PDB entry 4WVU | X-ray diffraction, 2.02 A resolution | chains A and B

Chain A:
Molecule: E3 ubiquitin-protein ligase XIAP
Source organism: Homo sapiens
Notes: EC 6.3.2.-
UniProt: P98170 (XIAP_HUMAN); numbering as in UniProt (aligned over 156-231)
Sequence (98 residues; numbered -22 to 231; 156 numbers in that range are skipped by the numbering (no residue carries them; nothing is unmodelled there); the number before each row is that of its first residue; numbers below 1 keep their minus sign (Met-22 is residue -22)):
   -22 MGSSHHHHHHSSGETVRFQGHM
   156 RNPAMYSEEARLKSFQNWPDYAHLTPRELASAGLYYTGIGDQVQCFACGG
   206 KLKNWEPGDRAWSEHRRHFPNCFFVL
Disordered / not traced: -22 to -4
Sequence notes: initiating methionine (-22); expression tag (-21 to -1); engineered mutation Ala202 (Cys in P98170), Gly213 (Cys in P98170)
Ion coordination: Zn2+: Cys200, Cys203, His220, Cys227

Chain B:
Molecule: 3,11-difluoro-6,8,13-trimethyl-8H-quino[4,3,2-kl]acridin-13-ium
Sequence (5 residues; numbered 1 to 5; the number before each row is that of its first residue):
     1 AVXFX
Modified positions: Ala1 (N-methyl-L-alanine; MAA); 3V8 ((4S)-4-[4-(2-carboxyethyl)-1H-1,2,3-triazol-1-yl]-L-proline) at position 3; HOX (4-amino-L-phenylalanine) at position 5
Glycans and other covalent adducts: covalent link 3V8_3-HOX_5

Chain A / chain B interface:
Pairs across the interface - 20 pairs, chain A then chain B:
  Gln197(A) - Phe4(B)
  Lys206(A) - 3V8_3(B)
  Lys206(A) - Phe4(B)  hydrogen bond (backbone-backbone)
  Lys206(A) - HOX_5(B)  hydrogen bond (side chain-backbone)
  Leu207(A) - Val2(B)
  Leu207(A) - 3V8_3(B)
  Leu207(A) - Phe4(B)
  Lys208(A) - Ala1(B)
  Lys208(A) - Val2(B)  hydrogen bond (backbone-backbone)
  Lys208(A) - Phe4(B)
  Asn209(A) - Ala1(B)
  Asn209(A) - Val2(B)
  Trp210(A) - Ala1(B)
  Glu211(A) - Ala1(B)
  Asp214(A) - Ala1(B)  hydrogen bond (side chain-backbone)
  Glu219(A) - Ala1(B)  hydrogen bond (side chain-backbone)
  Arg222(A) - Ala1(B)
  His223(A) - Ala1(B)  hydrogen bond (side chain-backbone)
  His223(A) - 3V8_3(B)
  Phe224(A) - 3V8_3(B)

In short:
Chain A and chain B form an interface of 12 and 5 residues respectively, with 6 hydrogen bonds. Polar pairs
include Lys206(A)-HOX_5(B), Asp214(A)-Ala1(B) and Glu219(A)-Ala1(B). Cys200(A), Cys203(A), His220(A) and
Cys227(A) coordinate Zn2+.
Here chain A is E3 ubiquitin-protein ligase XIAP (Homo sapiens) and chain B is
3,11-difluoro-6,8,13-trimethyl-8H-quino[4,3,2-kl]acridin-13-ium. Entry 4WVU (Crystal structure of xiap-BIR2
domain complexed with ligand bound) was determined by X-ray diffraction together with 4WVS and 4WVT from the
same study.
